Entry 3KET (X-ray diffraction, 2.40 A resolution); this record covers chains A and C of the 3 polymer chains in the assembly.

== Chain A ==
Protein: Redox-sensing transcriptional repressor rex
Source organism: Streptococcus agalactiae serogroup III
UniProt: Q8E565 (REX_STRA3); residue numbers follow UniProt; this construct covers 1-212
Chain sequence (212 residues; numbered 1 to 212; the number before each row is that of its first residue):
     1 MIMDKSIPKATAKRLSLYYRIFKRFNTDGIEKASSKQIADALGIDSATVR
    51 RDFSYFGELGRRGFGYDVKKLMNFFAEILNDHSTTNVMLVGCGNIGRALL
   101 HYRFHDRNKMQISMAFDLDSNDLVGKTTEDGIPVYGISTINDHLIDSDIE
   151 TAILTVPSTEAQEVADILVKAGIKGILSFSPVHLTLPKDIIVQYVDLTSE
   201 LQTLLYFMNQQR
Unresolved in the structure: 1-5, 211-212
Residues lining bound ligands:
  - Mg2+ (MG): Arg20, Tyr102, Arg107, Pro181, Thr198
  - NAD (nicotinamide-adenine-dinucleotide): Val90, Gly91, Cys92, Gly93, Asn94, Ile95, Gly96, Ala98, Leu99, Tyr102, Phe104, Asp117, Leu118, Asn121, Ile137, Thr155, Val156, Pro157, Ser158, Glu160, Val164, Phe179, Ser180, Pro181, Leu197, Thr198
Curated features (UniProtKB/Swiss-Prot):
  - DNA-binding region: Leu17 to Phe56 (H-T-H motif)
  - binding site (NAD(+)): Gly91 to Gly96
From the paper describing this entry:
  - binding site for the 11-nt DNA strand: Ser34, Ser35, Ala47, Arg50, Arg51, Ser54, Tyr66
  - binding site for the 11-nt DNA strand (chain C): Pro8, Lys9, Ala10, Arg14, Asp45, Ala47, Thr48
  - specificity-determining residues: Arg50, Arg51

== Chain C ==
Molecule: 11-nt DNA strand
Sequence (11 nucleotides; each row starts with the number of its first residue):
    34 ATTTCACAATT

== Chain A / chain C interface ==
Contacting residue pairs (15; chain A residue first):
  Pro8(A) - DT35(C)  phosphate contact
  Lys9(A) - DT35(C)  phosphate contact
  Ala10(A) - DT35(C)  hydrogen bond to the phosphate
  Ala10(A) - DT36(C)  phosphate contact
  Arg14(A) - DT36(C)  salt bridge to the phosphate
  Asp45(A) - DT37(C)  phosphate contact
  Ala47(A) - DT37(C)  base contact
  Ala47(A) - DC38(C)  base contact
  Thr48(A) - DT36(C)  sugar contact
  Thr48(A) - DT37(C)  base contact
  Arg50(A) - DA39(C)  base contact
  Arg51(A) - DT37(C)  hydrogen bond to the base
  Arg62(A) - DA41(C)  base contact
  Arg62(A) - DA42(C)  hydrogen bond to the base
  Arg62(A) - DT43(C)  base contact
Other interface residues (no listed pair), chain A (12 interface residues in all): Tyr55, Gly63
Other interface residues (no listed pair), chain C (9 interface residues in all): DC40

== Summary ==
12 residues of chain A and 9 residues of chain C are in contact; the contacts include 3 hydrogen bonds and 1
salt bridge. Polar pairs include Arg51(A)-DT37(C), Arg62(A)-DA42(C) and Ala10(A)-DT35(C). From the paper: a
binding site for the 11-nt DNA strand at Ser34(A), Ser35(A) and Ala47(A) among others; a binding site for the
11-nt DNA strand (chain C) at Pro8(A), Lys9(A) and Ala10(A) among others.
Chain A is Redox-sensing transcriptional repressor rex (Streptococcus agalactiae serogroup III) and chain C is
an 11-nt DNA strand; the structure, Crystal structure of a Rex-family transcriptional regulatory protein from
Streptococcus agalactiae bound to a palindromic operator, was determined by X-ray diffraction together with
3KEQ from the same study.
